Entry 8H1C (electron microscopy, 4.50 A resolution (low resolution: residue-level contacts below are approximate; hydrogen-bond / salt-bridge calls are withheld)); this record covers chains B and A of the 4 polymer chains in the assembly.

# Chain B (and A)
Molecule: Glycine--tRNA ligase
From: Oryza sativa Japonica Group
Notes: EC 6.1.1.14; chain A of this document is another copy of the same molecule, construct and numbering; everything in this record applies to it too
Reference sequence: Q0DFB6 (Q0DFB6_ORYSJ); numbering as in UniProt (aligned over 43-1068)
Amino-acid sequence (1045 residues; numbered 24 to 1068; the number before each row is that of its first residue):
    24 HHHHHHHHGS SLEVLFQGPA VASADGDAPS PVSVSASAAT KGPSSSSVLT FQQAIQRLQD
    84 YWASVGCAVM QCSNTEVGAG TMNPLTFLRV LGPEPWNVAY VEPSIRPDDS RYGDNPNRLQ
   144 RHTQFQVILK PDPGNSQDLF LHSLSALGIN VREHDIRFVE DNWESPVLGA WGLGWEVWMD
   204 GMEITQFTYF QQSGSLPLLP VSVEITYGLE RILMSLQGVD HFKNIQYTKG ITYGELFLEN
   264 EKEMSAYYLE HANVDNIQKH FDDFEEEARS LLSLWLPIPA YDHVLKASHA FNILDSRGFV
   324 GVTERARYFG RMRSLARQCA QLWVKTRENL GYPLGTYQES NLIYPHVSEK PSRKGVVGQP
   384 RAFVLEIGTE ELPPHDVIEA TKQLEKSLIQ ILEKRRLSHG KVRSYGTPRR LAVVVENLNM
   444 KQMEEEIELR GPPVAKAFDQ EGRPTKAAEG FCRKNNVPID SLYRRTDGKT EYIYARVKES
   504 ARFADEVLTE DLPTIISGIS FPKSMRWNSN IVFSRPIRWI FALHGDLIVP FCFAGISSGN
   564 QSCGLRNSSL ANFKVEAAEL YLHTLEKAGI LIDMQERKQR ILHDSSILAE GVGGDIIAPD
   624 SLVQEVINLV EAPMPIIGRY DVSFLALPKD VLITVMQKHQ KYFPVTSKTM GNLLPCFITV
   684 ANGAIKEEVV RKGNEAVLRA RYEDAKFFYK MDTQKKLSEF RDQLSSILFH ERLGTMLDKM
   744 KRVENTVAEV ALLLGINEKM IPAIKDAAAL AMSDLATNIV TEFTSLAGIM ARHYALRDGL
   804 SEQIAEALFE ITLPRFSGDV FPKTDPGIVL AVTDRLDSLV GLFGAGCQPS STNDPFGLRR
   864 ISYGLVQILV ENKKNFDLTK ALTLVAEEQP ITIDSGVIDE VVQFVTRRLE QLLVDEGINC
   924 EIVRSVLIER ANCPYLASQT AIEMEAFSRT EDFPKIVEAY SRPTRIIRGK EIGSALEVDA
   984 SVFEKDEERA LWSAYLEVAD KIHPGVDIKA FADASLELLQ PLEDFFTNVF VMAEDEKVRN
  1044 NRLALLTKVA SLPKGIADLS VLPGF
Unresolved in the structure: 24-69, 363-378
Differences from the reference sequence: expression tag (24-42); conflict Pro481 (Leu in Q0DFB6), Thr967 (Ala in Q0DFB6), Lys1040 (Arg in Q0DFB6)

# Interface between chain B and chain A
Pairs across the interface (19; chain B residue first):
  Gln79(B) with Gln82(A)
  Asp83(B) with Gln79(A)
  Ala91(B) with Thr251(A)
  Val92(B) with Gln75(A); Tyr250(A)
  Met93(B) with Leu259(A)
  Gln94(B) with Tyr250(A)
  Cys95(B) with Cys95(A)
  Asn97(B) with Asn97(A); Glu99(A)
  Arg144(B) with Gln94(A)
  Tyr250(B) with Val92(A); Gln94(A)
  Phe260(B) with Met93(A)
  Glu266(B) with Ile301(A); Pro302(A)
  Ile301(B) with Glu262(A); Asn263(A); Glu266(A)
Other interface residues (no listed pair), chain B (25 interface residues in all): Gln75, Ala86, Glu99, Ile254, His274, Asn279, His283, Asp286, Leu299, Pro300, Pro302, Leu357
Other interface residues (no listed pair), chain A (24 interface residues in all): Ala86, Ala91, Ile254, Met267, His283, Glu290, Leu297

# Summary
25 residues of chain B and 24 residues of chain A are in contact.
Both chains are Glycine--tRNA ligase (Oryza sativa Japonica Group). Entry 8H1C (Cryo-EM structure of Oryza
sativa plastid glycyl-tRNA synthetase in complex with two tRNAs (one in tRNA ...) was determined by electron
microscopy (same publication as 7XJY, 7XK0 and 7XK1).
